7KLR - chains A and B; structure by solution NMR.

[Chain A]
Molecule: Lysine-specific demethylase 5A
From: Homo sapiens
Notes: EC 1.14.11.67
UniProt: P29375 (KDM5A_HUMAN); residues 2-59 here correspond to UniProt positions 287-344 (UniProt number = residue number + 285)
Chain sequence (59 residues; row label = number of the first residue in the row):
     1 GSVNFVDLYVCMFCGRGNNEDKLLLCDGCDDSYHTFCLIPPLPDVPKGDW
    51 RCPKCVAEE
Construct notes: expression tag (1)
Metal / ion sites: Zn2+ site 1: Cys11, Cys14, His34, Cys37; Zn2+ site 2: Cys26, Cys29, Cys52, Cys55
Curated features (UniProtKB/Swiss-Prot):
  - zinc finger: Leu8 to Glu58 (PHD-type 1)
From the paper describing this entry:
  - conformationally variable residues (loop rearrangement, order/disorder transition): Phe5 to Val10, Cys26 to Ser32, Cys37 to Pro43
  - disease-associated variants - D7N, Y9F (<3-fold), E20K: decreased binding to Histone H3.1 (chain B)
  - disease-associated variants - D7N: unchanged binding to H3K4me3
  - contacts within the chain: Tyr9-Asp30
  - mutagenesis - V45A: unchanged binding to methylated H3 peptides
  - mutagenesis - D7A (4-fold): decreased binding to H3K4me1
  - mutagenesis - D7A (2-fold): decreased binding to higher methylation states
  - disease-associated variants - D7N: decreased binding to H3K4me1
  - disease-associated variants - D7N: decreased binding to H3K4me2
  - mutagenesis - Y9A: decreased binding to methylated peptides
  - disease-associated variants - Y9F: unchanged binding to di- and tri-methylated peptides
  - mutagenesis - E20A (6-fold): decreased binding to mono-methylated H3K4
  - mutagenesis - L25A: decreased binding to methylated H3 peptides

[Chain B]
Molecule: Histone H3.1
From: Homo sapiens
UniProt: P68431 (H31_HUMAN); residues 1-10 here correspond to UniProt positions 2-11 (UniProt number = residue number + 1)
Chain sequence (10 residues; each row starts with the number of its first residue):
     1 ARTKQTARKS
Curated features (UniProtKB/Swiss-Prot):
  - modified residue: Arg2 (Asymmetric dimethylarginine), Thr3 (Phosphothreonine), Lys4 (Allysine), Gln5 (5-glutamyl dopamine), Thr6 (Phosphothreonine), Arg8 (Citrulline), Lys9 (N6,N6,N6-trimethyllysine), Ser10 (ADP-ribosylserine)
From the paper describing this entry:
  - contacts within the chain: Thr3-Ala7 (backbone contact), Thr3-Thr6 (hydrogen bond), Lys4-Arg8 (backbone contact)

[Chain A / chain B interface]
Residue-residue contacts - 15 pairs, chain A then chain B:
  Val6(A) with Lys4(B); Arg8(B)
  Asp7(A) with Lys4(B)
  Tyr9(A) with Lys4(B)
  Glu20(A) with Lys4(B)
  Asp21(A) with Thr3(B)
  Leu23(A) with Arg2(B); Thr3(B); Lys4(B)
  Leu24(A) with Arg2(B)
  Leu25(A) with Arg2(B)
  Val45(A) with Thr3(B)
  Pro46(A) with Ala1(B)
  Gly48(A) with Ala1(B)
  Trp50(A) with Ala1(B)
Also at the interface, not in a pair above, chain A (15 interface residues in all): Gly1, Val3, Lys47
Also at the interface, not in a pair above, chain B (7 interface residues in all): Gln5, Ala7
Interface features reported in the paper:
  - specific contacts: Val6(A)-Lys4(B) (backbone contact), Val6(A)-Ala7(B) (hydrophobic contact), Val6(A)-Arg8(B) (hydrophobic contact), Asp7(A)-Lys4(B) (backbone contact), Tyr9(A)-Lys4(B) (backbone contact), Glu20(A)-Lys4(B), Asp21(A)-Gln5(B), Leu23(A)-Lys4(B), Leu24(A)-Ala1(B) (hydrophobic contact), Leu25(A)-Arg2(B), Val45(A)-Thr3(B) (hydrophobic contact), Pro46(A)-Ala1(B) (backbone contact), Gly48(A)-Ala1(B) (backbone contact), Trp50(A)-Ala1(B) (hydrophobic contact)

[Overview]
Chain A and chain B form an interface of 15 and 7 residues respectively. The authors report backbone contacts
between Val6(A) and Lys4(B), Asp7(A) and Lys4(B) and Tyr9(A) and Lys4(B) among others; hydrophobic contacts
between Val6(A) and Ala7(B), Val6(A) and Arg8(B) and Leu24(A) and Ala1(B) among others; contacts between
Glu20(A) and Lys4(B), Asp21(A) and Gln5(B) and Leu23(A) and Lys4(B) among others. From the paper: D7N, Y9F and
E20K of chain A reduce binding to Histone H3.1 (chain B); conformational variability at Phe5(A), Cys26(A) and
Cys37(A); 8 substitutions were tested in all.
Chain A is Lysine-specific demethylase 5A and chain B is Histone H3.1, both from Homo sapiens; the structure,
Solution structure of the PHD1 domain of histone demethylase KDM5A in complex with a histone H3(1-10) ..., was
determined by solution NMR.
